PDB entry 4R9Y | X-ray diffraction, 4.11 A resolution (low resolution: residue-level contacts below are approximate; hydrogen-bond / salt-bridge calls are withheld) | chains L and H of the 4 polymer chains in the assembly

[Chain L]
Name: Platelet factor 4 antibody KKO light chain
Source organism: Mus musculus
Notes: antibody fragment or engineered binder
Chain sequence (214 residues; numbered 26 to 239; the number before each row is that of its first residue):
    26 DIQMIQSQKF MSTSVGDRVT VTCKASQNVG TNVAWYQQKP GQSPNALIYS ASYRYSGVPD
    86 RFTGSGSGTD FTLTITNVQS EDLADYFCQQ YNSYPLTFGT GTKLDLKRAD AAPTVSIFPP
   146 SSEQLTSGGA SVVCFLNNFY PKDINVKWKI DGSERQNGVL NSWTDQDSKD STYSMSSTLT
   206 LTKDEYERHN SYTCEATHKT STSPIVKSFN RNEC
Disulfide bonds: Cys48-Cys113, Cys159-Cys219

[Chain H]
Name: Platelet factor 4 antibody KKO heavy chain
Source organism: Mus musculus
Notes: antibody fragment or engineered binder
Chain sequence (218 residues; row label = number of the first residue in the row):
     1 VQLQQSGAEL VKPGASVKLS CKASGYTFTN YFIYWVKQRP GQGLEWIGEI NPRNGDTDFN
    61 EKFESRATLT VDKSSSTAYM QLSSLTSEDS AIYYCTRSPY GNNYGFTYWG QGTLVTVSAA
   121 KTTPPSVYPL APGCGDAAGS SVTLGCLVKG YFPESVTVTW NSGSLSSSVH TFPALLQSGL
   181 YTMSSSVTVP SSTWPSQTVT CSVAHPASST TVDKKLEP
Disulfide bonds: Cys21-Cys95, Cys146-Cys201

[Interface between chain L and chain H]
Disulfides between the chains: Cys239(L)-Cys134(H)
Residue-residue contacts (67):
  Asp26(L) - Asn60(H)
  Asp26(L) - Lys62(H)
  Tyr61(L) - Gly105(H)
  Tyr61(L) - Phe106(H)
  Tyr61(L) - Trp109(H)
  Gln63(L) - Gln38(H)
  Ser68(L) - Tyr94(H)
  Ser68(L) - Gly110(H)
  Pro69(L) - Trp109(H)
  Tyr74(L) - Tyr104(H)
  Tyr80(L) - Tyr104(H)
  Tyr80(L) - Gly105(H)
  Phe112(L) - Leu44(H)
  Gln114(L) - Phe106(H)
  Tyr116(L) - Tyr104(H)
  Tyr116(L) - Gly105(H)
  Tyr119(L) - Tyr34(H)
  Tyr119(L) - Trp46(H)
  Tyr119(L) - Glu49(H)
  Tyr119(L) - Asp58(H)
  Tyr119(L) - Asn102(H)
  Pro120(L) - Trp46(H)
  Pro120(L) - Asn60(H)
  Leu121(L) - Trp46(H)
  Phe123(L) - Leu44(H)
  Thr125(L) - Gln42(H)
  Phe143(L) - Leu130(H)
  Phe143(L) - Thr143(H)
  Phe143(L) - Leu144(H)
  Phe143(L) - Gly145(H)
  Pro144(L) - Leu130(H)
  Pro144(L) - Ala131(H)
  Ser146(L) - Tyr128(H)
  Ser146(L) - Pro129(H)
  Glu148(L) - Val127(H)
  Glu148(L) - Tyr128(H)
  Glu148(L) - Lys214(H)
  Gln149(L) - Tyr128(H)
  Ser152(L) - Tyr128(H)
  Ser156(L) - Leu147(H)
  Ser156(L) - Lys149(H)
  Val158(L) - Leu130(H)
  Phe160(L) - Phe172(H)
  Phe160(L) - Ser184(H)
  Phe160(L) - Ser186(H)
  Asn162(L) - His170(H)
  Asn163(L) - Ser168(H)
  Leu185(L) - Leu175(H)
  Leu185(L) - Gln177(H)
  Leu185(L) - Thr182(H)
  Asn186(L) - Leu175(H)
  Ser187(L) - Phe172(H)
  Ser187(L) - Pro173(H)
  Ser187(L) - Leu175(H)
  Trp188(L) - Pro173(H)
  Thr189(L) - Thr171(H)
  Thr189(L) - Phe172(H)
  Asp192(L) - Ser168(H)
  Asp192(L) - Val169(H)
  Asp195(L) - Ser168(H)
  Ser199(L) - His170(H)
  Ser199(L) - Phe172(H)
  Met200(L) - Phe172(H)
  Ser201(L) - Phe172(H)
  Thr203(L) - Thr182(H)
  Glu238(L) - Cys134(H)
  Cys239(L) - Cys134(H)  disulfide
Other interface residues (no listed pair), chain L (45 interface residues in all): Gln67, Ala71, Gly124, Ser141, Leu204, Thr205
Other interface residues (no listed pair), chain H (45 interface residues in all): Val36, Gly43, Thr107, Pro132, Gly135, Ser185

[Overview]
The chain L/chain H interface involves 45 residues from each chain; the contacts include 1 disulfide bond.
Chain L is Platelet factor 4 antibody KKO light chain and chain H is Platelet factor 4 antibody KKO heavy
chain, both from Mus musculus; the structure, Crystal structure of KKOFab in complex with platelet factor 4,
was determined by X-ray diffraction, deposited together with 4R97 and 4R9W.
